Entry 2Q73 (X-ray diffraction, 1.80 A resolution); this record covers chains A and D of the 4 polymer chains in the assembly.

== Chain A (and D) ==
Protein: Hypothetical protein
Organism: Vibrio sp. DAT722
Notes: EC 3.6.1.19; chain D of this document is another copy of the same molecule, construct and numbering; everything in this record applies to it too
Reference sequence: Q2F9Z1 (Q2F9Z1_9VIBR); residues 1-94 here = UniProt positions 1-94
Amino-acid sequence (100 residues; each row starts with the number of its first residue):
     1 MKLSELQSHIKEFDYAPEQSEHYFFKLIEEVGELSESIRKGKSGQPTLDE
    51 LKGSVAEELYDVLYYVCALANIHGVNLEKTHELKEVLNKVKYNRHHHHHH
Disordered / not traced: 91-100 (chain D: 1-12, 92-100)
Sequence notes: expression tag (95-100)
Bound ions: Mg2+: Glu30, Glu33, Glu58, Asp61

== How chain A and chain D interact ==
Contacting residue pairs (6; chain A residue first):
  Glu21(A) - Glu21(D)
  Glu21(A) - Phe25(D)
  Phe24(A) - Phe24(D)  hydrophobic
  Phe24(A) - Phe25(D)  hydrophobic
  Phe25(A) - Phe24(D)  hydrophobic
  Ile28(A) - Ile28(D)  hydrophobic

== Summary ==
Chain A and chain D each contribute 4 residues to their interface. Glu30(A), Glu33(A), Glu58(A) and Asp61(A)
coordinate Mg2+.
Both chains are Hypothetical protein (Vibrio sp. DAT722). Entry 2Q73 (Crystal structure of iMazG from Vibrio
DAT 722: Ctag-iMazG (P41212)) was determined by X-ray diffraction, deposited together with 2Q5Z and 2Q9L.
